PDB entry 3DY4 | X-ray diffraction, 2.80 A resolution | chains S and T of the 28 polymer chains in the assembly

== Chain S ==
Name: Proteasome component PRE5
Source organism: Saccharomyces cerevisiae
Notes: EC 3.4.25.1
UniProt: P40302 (PSA1_YEAST); the construct has insertions or renumbered stretches relative to UniProt, so the offset changes along the chain: 4-60 = UniProt 2-58; 63-180 = UniProt 59-176; 183-204 = UniProt 183-204; 210-233 = UniProt 211-234
Amino-acid sequence (233 residues; numbered 4 to 233 plus 10 insertion-coded residues; 7 numbers in that range are skipped by the numbering (no residue carries them; nothing is unmodelled there); the number before each row is that of its first residue; a row labelled like 18A-18F holds insertion residues (18A, then the next letters in order)):
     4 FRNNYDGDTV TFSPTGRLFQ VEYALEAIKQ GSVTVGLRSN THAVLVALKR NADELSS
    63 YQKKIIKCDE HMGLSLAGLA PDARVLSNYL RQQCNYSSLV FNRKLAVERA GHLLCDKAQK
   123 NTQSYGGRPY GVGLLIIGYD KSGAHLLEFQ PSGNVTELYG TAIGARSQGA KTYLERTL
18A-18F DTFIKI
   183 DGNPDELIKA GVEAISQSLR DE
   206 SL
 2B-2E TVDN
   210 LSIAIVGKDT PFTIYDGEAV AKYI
Curated features (UniProtKB/Swiss-Prot):
  - modified residue: Ser16 (Phosphoserine)
  - cross-link: Lys191 (Glycyl lysine isopeptide (Lys-Gly) (interchain with G-Cter in ubiquitin))

== Chain T ==
Name: Proteasome component C1
Source organism: Saccharomyces cerevisiae
Notes: EC 3.4.25.1
UniProt: P21242 (PSA3_YEAST); the construct lacks a stretch of the UniProt sequence and is renumbered around it, so the offset changes along the chain: 5-180 = UniProt 5-180; 184-199 = UniProt 187-202; 201-206 = UniProt 203-208; 207-218 = UniProt 211-222; 1 more segments
Amino-acid sequence (244 residues; each row starts with the number of its first residue; note: 4 numbers in that range are skipped by the numbering (no residue carries them; nothing is unmodelled there); a row labelled like 18A-18F holds insertion residues (18A, then the next letters in order)):
     5 GTGYDLSNSV FSPDGRNFQV EYAVKAVENG TTSIGIKCND GVVFAVEKLI TSKLLVPQKN
    65 VKIQVVDRHI GCVYSGLIPD GRHLVNRGRE EAASFKKLYK TPIPIPAFAD RLGQYVQAHT
   125 LYNSVRPFGV STIFGGVDKN GAHLYMLEPS GSYWGYKGAA TGKGRQSAKA ELEKLV
18A-18F DHHPEG
   184 LSAREAVKQA AKIIYL
   201 AHEDNK
20B-20C EK
   207 DFELEISWCS LS
21A-21C ETN
   219 GLHKFVKGDL LQEAIDFAQK EIN

== How chain S and chain T interact ==
Contacting residue pairs (62; chain S residue first):
  Asn7(S) - Leu10(T)
  Tyr8(S) - Asp9(T)  hydrogen bond
  Tyr8(S) - Leu10(T)  hydrophobic
  Thr12(S) - Arg130(T)
  Val13(S) - Asn127(T)
  Val13(S) - Ser128(T)
  Val13(S) - Val129(T)
  Val13(S) - Arg130(T)
  Thr14(S) - Leu10(T)
  Thr14(S) - Gln23(T)
  Phe15(S) - Gln23(T)  hydrogen bond (backbone-side chain)
  Phe15(S) - Tyr26(T)
  Phe15(S) - Ala27(T)  hydrophobic
  Phe15(S) - Leu81(T)  hydrophobic
  Phe15(S) - Arg130(T)
  Phe15(S) - Pro131(T)
  Ser16(S) - Tyr26(T)
  Pro17(S) - Tyr26(T)  hydrophobic
  Pro17(S) - Lys29(T)
  Thr18(S) - Lys29(T)
  Gly19(S) - Tyr26(T)
  Gly19(S) - Lys29(T)
  Gly19(S) - Ala30(T)
  Leu21(S) - Arg130(T)
  Arg41(S) - Val60(T)
  His114(S) - Arg86(T)  hydrogen bond
  Cys117(S) - Arg86(T)
  Asp118(S) - Arg86(T)  salt bridge
  Asp118(S) - Asn90(T)
  Gln121(S) - Pro83(T)
  Gln121(S) - Asp84(T)
  Gln121(S) - His87(T)
  Thr124(S) - Arg130(T)  hydrogen bond (backbone-side chain)
  Gln125(S) - His87(T)
  Gln125(S) - His123(T)
  Gln125(S) - Val129(T)
  Gln125(S) - Arg130(T)  hydrogen bond (backbone-backbone)
  Gln125(S) - Phe132(T)
  Ser126(S) - Ser128(T)
  Tyr127(S) - Ser128(T)  hydrogen bond (backbone-backbone)
  Ser154(S) - Pro83(T)
  Gly155(S) - Pro83(T)
  Asn156(S) - Pro83(T)
  Thr158(S) - Asn64(T)
  Glu159(S) - Leu59(T)
  Glu159(S) - Val60(T)  hydrogen bond (backbone-backbone)
  Glu159(S) - Lys63(T)
  Glu159(S) - Asn64(T)  hydrogen bond (backbone-side chain)
  Leu160(S) - Leu58(T)
  Leu160(S) - Leu59(T)  hydrophobic
  Leu160(S) - Val60(T)
  Tyr161(S) - Lys57(T)
  Tyr161(S) - Leu58(T)  hydrogen bond (backbone-backbone)
  Tyr161(S) - Leu59(T)
  Tyr161(S) - Val60(T)  hydrophobic
  Tyr161(S) - Pro61(T)
  Gly162(S) - Leu58(T)
  Lys173(S) - Leu58(T)
  Glu177(S) - Ser56(T)
  Glu177(S) - Lys57(T)
  Glu177(S) - Leu58(T)
  Leu180(S) - Lys57(T)
Other interface residues (no listed pair), chain S (34 interface residues in all): Glu110, Thr163, Leu176
Other interface residues (no listed pair), chain T (30 interface residues in all): Ile82, Gly133

== Overview ==
34 residues of chain S and 30 residues of chain T are in contact; the contacts include 9 hydrogen bonds and 1
salt bridge. Polar pairs include Asp118(S)-Arg86(T), Tyr8(S)-Asp9(T) and Phe15(S)-Gln23(T).
Here chain S is Proteasome component PRE5 and chain T is Proteasome component C1, both from Saccharomyces
cerevisiae. Entry 3DY4 (Crystal structure of yeast 20S proteasome in complex with spirolactacystin) was
determined by X-ray diffraction (same publication as 3DY3).
